PDB entry 1S9K | X-ray diffraction, 3.10 A resolution | chains B and C of the 5 polymer chains in the assembly

# Chain B
Molecule: Human IL-2 ARRE1 Promoter Element, Minus Strand
Sequence (20 nucleotides; each row starts with the number of its first residue):
  5001 AACTATTACACATATTTTCA

# Chain C
Molecule: Nuclear factor of activated T-cells, cytoplasmic 2
From: Homo sapiens
UniProt: Q13469 (NFAC2_HUMAN); numbering as in UniProt (aligned over 399-678)
Chain sequence (280 residues; each row starts with the number of its first residue):
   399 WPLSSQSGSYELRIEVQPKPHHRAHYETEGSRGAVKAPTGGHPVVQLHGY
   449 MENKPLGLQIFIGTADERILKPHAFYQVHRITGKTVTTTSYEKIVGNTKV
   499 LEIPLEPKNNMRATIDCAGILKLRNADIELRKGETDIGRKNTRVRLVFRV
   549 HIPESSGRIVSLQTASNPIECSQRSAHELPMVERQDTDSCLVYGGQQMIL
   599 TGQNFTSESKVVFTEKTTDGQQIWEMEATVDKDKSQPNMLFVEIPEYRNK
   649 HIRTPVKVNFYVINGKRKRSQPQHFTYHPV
Swiss-Prot annotation at these positions:
  - DNA-binding region: Arg421 to Gly428
  - motif: Lys664 to Lys666 (Nuclear localization signal)

# Interface between chain B and chain C
Residue-residue contacts (26):
  DA5014(B) - Arg537(C)  sugar contact
  DA5014(B) - Arg572(C)  sugar contact
  DA5014(B) - Arg665(C)  phosphate contact
  DT5015(B) - Arg537(C)  sugar contact
  DT5015(B) - Lys538(C)  salt bridge to the phosphate
  DT5015(B) - Arg572(C)  salt bridge to the phosphate
  DT5015(B) - Arg665(C)  phosphate contact
  DT5016(B) - Tyr424(C)  sugar contact
  DT5016(B) - Asn523(C)  phosphate contact
  DT5016(B) - Gly536(C)  phosphate contact
  DT5016(B) - Arg537(C)  phosphate contact
  DT5016(B) - Lys538(C)  hydrogen bond to the phosphate
  DT5016(B) - Thr540(C)  phosphate contact
  DT5016(B) - Ser570(C)  phosphate contact
  DT5016(B) - Arg572(C)  base contact
  DT5017(B) - Tyr424(C)  hydrogen bond to the phosphate
  DT5017(B) - Lys520(C)  salt bridge to the phosphate
  DT5017(B) - Leu521(C)  phosphate contact
  DT5017(B) - Arg522(C)  phosphate contact
  DT5017(B) - Asn523(C)  hydrogen bond to the phosphate
  DT5018(B) - Arg421(C)  base contact
  DT5018(B) - Tyr424(C)  base contact
  DT5018(B) - Thr426(C)  hydrogen bond to the phosphate
  DT5018(B) - Glu427(C)  base contact
  DT5018(B) - Arg522(C)  salt bridge to the phosphate
  DC5019(B) - Glu427(C)  base contact
Other interface residues (no listed pair), chain C (17 interface residues in all): Asn539, Ser573

# Summary
The interface between chain B and chain C involves 6 residues on one side and 17 on the other, with 4 hydrogen
bonds and 4 salt bridges. Polar pairs include DT5016(B)-Lys538(C), DT5017(B)-Tyr424(C) and
DT5017(B)-Asn523(C). UniProt lists a DNA-binding region on chain C.
Chain B is Human IL-2 ARRE1 Promoter Element, Minus Strand and chain C is Nuclear factor of activated T-cells,
cytoplasmic 2 (Homo sapiens); the structure, Crystal Structure of Human NFAT1 and Fos-Jun on the IL-2 ARRE1
Site, was determined by X-ray diffraction.
